Entry 6TKI (X-ray diffraction, 1.80 A resolution); this record covers chains H and I of the 3 polymer chains in the assembly.

[Chain H]
Name: Thrombin heavy chain
Organism: Homo sapiens
Notes: EC 3.4.21.5
UniProt: P00734 (THRB_HUMAN); residues 321-579 here correspond to UniProt positions 364-622 (UniProt number = residue number + 43)
Chain sequence (259 residues; each row starts with the number of its first residue):
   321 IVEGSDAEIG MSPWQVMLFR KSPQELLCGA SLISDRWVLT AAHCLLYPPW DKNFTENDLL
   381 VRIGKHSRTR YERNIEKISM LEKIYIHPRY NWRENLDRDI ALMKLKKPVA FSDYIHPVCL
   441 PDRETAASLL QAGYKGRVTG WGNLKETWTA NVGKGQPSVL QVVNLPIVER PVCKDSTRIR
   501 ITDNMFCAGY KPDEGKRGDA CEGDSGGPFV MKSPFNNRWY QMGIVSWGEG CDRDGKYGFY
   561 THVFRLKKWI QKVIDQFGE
Not modelled in the structure: 389-394, 467-474
Cystine bridges: Cys348-Cys364, Cys493-Cys507, Cys521-Cys551
Covalent attachments: N-acetylglucosamine (NAG) linked to Asn373
Bound ions: Na+: Arg553, Lys556
Curated features (UniProtKB/Swiss-Prot):
  - region: Ala508 to Val530 (High affinity receptor-binding region which is also known as the TP508 peptide)
  - active site (Charge relay system): His363, Asp419, Ser525
  - glycosylation: Asn373 (N-linked (GlcNAc...) (complex) asparagine)

[Chain I]
Name: Tsetse thrombin inhibitor
UniProt: O97373 (TTI_GLOMM); residues -20 to 32 here correspond to UniProt positions 1-53 (UniProt number = residue number + 21)
Chain sequence (53 residues; each row starts with the number of its first residue; numbers below 1 keep their minus sign (Met-20 is residue -20)):
   -20 MKFFTVLFFL LSIIYLIVAA PGEPGAPIDY DEYGDSSEEV GGTPLHEIPG IRL
Not modelled in the structure: -20 to 0, 13-26, 32
Modified positions: Tyr9 (O-sulfo-L-tyrosine; TYS); Tyr12 (O-sulfo-L-tyrosine; TYS)

[How chain H and chain I interact]
Contacting residue pairs (52; chain H residue first):
  His363(H) - Arg31(I)  hydrogen bond (side chain-backbone)
  Tyr367(H) - Pro28(I)
  His407(H) - Tyr12(I)
  Pro408(H) - Tyr12(I)
  Arg409(H) - Tyr12(I)
  Glu414(H) - Pro28(I)
  Arg418(H) - Asp10(I)  salt bridge
  Arg443(H) - Ile7(I)  hydrogen bond (side chain-backbone)
  Arg443(H) - Tyr9(I)
  Ala446(H) - Ile7(I)
  Leu450(H) - Pro3(I)
  Leu450(H) - Gly4(I)  hydrogen bond (backbone-backbone)
  Leu450(H) - Ala5(I)  hydrophobic
  Gln451(H) - Gly1(I)
  Gln451(H) - Glu2(I)
  Ala452(H) - Gly1(I)  hydrogen bond (backbone-backbone)
  Ala452(H) - Glu2(I)  hydrogen bond (backbone-backbone)
  Ile487(H) - Gly4(I)
  Arg490(H) - Gly4(I)  hydrogen bond (side chain-backbone)
  Arg490(H) - Ala5(I)
  Ile499(H) - Pro28(I)  hydrophobic
  Asp503(H) - Pro6(I)
  Asn504(H) - Asp10(I)
  Met505(H) - Ala5(I)
  Phe506(H) - Gly4(I)
  Asp519(H) - Arg31(I)  salt bridge
  Ala520(H) - Arg31(I)  hydrogen bond (backbone-side chain)
  Ser525(H) - Arg31(I)
  Ser546(H) - Arg31(I)
  Trp547(H) - Gly29(I)
  Trp547(H) - Arg31(I)
  Gly548(H) - Gly29(I)
  Gly548(H) - Ile30(I)  hydrogen bond (backbone-backbone)
  Gly548(H) - Arg31(I)
  Gly550(H) - Ile30(I)
  Gly550(H) - Arg31(I)  hydrogen bond (backbone-side chain)
  Arg553(H) - Ile30(I)
  Gly558(H) - Arg31(I)
  His562(H) - Ala5(I)
  His562(H) - Pro6(I)  hydrogen bond (side chain-backbone)
  Phe564(H) - Ile7(I)  hydrophobic
  Phe564(H) - Asp8(I)
  Phe564(H) - Tyr9(I)
  Arg565(H) - Asp8(I)  salt bridge
  Arg565(H) - Tyr9(I)
  Arg565(H) - Asp10(I)  salt bridge
  Leu566(H) - Asp10(I)
  Lys567(H) - Tyr9(I)
  Lys568(H) - Tyr9(I)
  Trp569(H) - Tyr12(I)
  Gln571(H) - Tyr9(I)
  Lys572(H) - Tyr12(I)
Also at the interface, not in a pair above, chain H (47 interface residues in all): Trp412, Arg413, Asn415, Asp442, Ala447, Val488, Cys521, Val545, Glu549, Cys551
Also at the interface, not in a pair above, chain I (17 interface residues in all): Glu11, Ile27

[Summary]
47 residues of chain H face 17 of chain I across their interface; the contacts include 10 hydrogen bonds and 4
salt bridges. Polar pairs include Arg418(H)-Asp10(I), Asp519(H)-Arg31(I) and Arg565(H)-Asp8(I). Covalently
linked N-acetylglucosamine: at Asn373(H). From UniProt: 3 active-site residues on chain H.
Here chain H is Thrombin heavy chain (Homo sapiens) and chain I is Tsetse thrombin inhibitor. Entry 6TKI
(Tsetse thrombin inhibitor in complex with human alpha-thrombin - tetragonal form at 12.7keV) was determined
by X-ray diffraction together with 6TKG, 6TKH, 6TKJ and 6TKL from the same study.
